PDB entry 6BQO | X-ray diffraction, 2.80 A resolution | chains B and C of the 3 polymer chains in the assembly

[Chain B]
Molecule: Fluoride ion transporter CrcB
From: Bordetella pertussis (strain Tohama I / ATCC BAA-589 / NCTC 13251)
UniProt: Q7VYU0 (CRCB_BORPE); residues 1-128 here = UniProt positions 1-128
Sequence (128 residues; row label = number of the first residue in the row):
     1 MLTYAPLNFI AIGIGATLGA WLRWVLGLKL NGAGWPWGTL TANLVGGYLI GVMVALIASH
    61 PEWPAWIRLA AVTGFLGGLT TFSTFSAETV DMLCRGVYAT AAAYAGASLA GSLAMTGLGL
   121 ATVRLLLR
Construct notes: engineered mutation Lys29 (Arg in Q7VYU0), Cys94 (Glu in Q7VYU0)
Metal / ion sites: Na+: Gly77, Thr80 (shared with 2 residues of chain A)
UniProt features mapped onto this chain:
  - binding site (fluoride): Asn43, Tyr104, Ser108, Ser112
  - binding site (Na(+)): Gly77, Thr80
  - mutagenesis: Asn43 (N43D: Supports robust fluoride-selective efflux at pH 7. Efflux falls when increasing pH and is extinguished at pH 9), Phe82 (F82I: Fluoride efflux is 3 orders of magnitude slower than for wild-type), Phe85 (F85I: Fluoride efflux is 2 orders of magnitude slower than for wild-type)

[Chain C]
Molecule: Monobody S8
From: Homo sapiens
Notes: antibody fragment or engineered binder
Sequence (95 residues; row label = number of the first residue in the row):
     3 SSVPTKLEVV AATPTSLLIS WDAPAVTVDH YVITYGETGA YWSYQEFTVP GSKSTATISG
    63 LKPGVDYTIT VYANPYSDAP IYYSYHSPIS INYRT

[How chain B and chain C interact]
Residue-residue contacts (13; chain B residue first):
  Thr3(B) - Asp80(C)  hydrogen bond
  Val54(B) - Tyr84(C)
  Val54(B) - Tyr85(C)  hydrophobic
  Ile57(B) - Tyr85(C)  hydrophobic
  Ala58(B) - Tyr85(C)
  Ala58(B) - Ser86(C)
  Ala58(B) - Tyr87(C)
  Pro61(B) - Tyr87(C)  hydrophobic
  Arg68(B) - Asp80(C)
  Arg68(B) - Ala81(C)
  Arg68(B) - Pro82(C)
  Arg68(B) - Tyr85(C)
  Val72(B) - Tyr85(C)
Other interface residues (no listed pair), chain C (9 interface residues in all): Tyr78, Ser79
From the paper, about this interface:
  - specific contacts: Thr3(B)-Asp80(C) (hydrogen bond)

[Overview]
The interface between chain B and chain C involves 7 residues on one side and 9 on the other, with 1 hydrogen
bond. Its one hydrogen-bonded contact is Thr3(B)-Asp80(C). The paper describes a hydrogen bond between Thr3(B)
and Asp80(C).
Here chain B is Fluoride ion transporter CrcB (Bordetella pertussis (strain Tohama I / ATCC BAA-589 / NCTC
13251)) and chain C is Monobody S8 (Homo sapiens). Entry 6BQO (Structure of a dual topology fluoride channel
with monobody S8) was determined by X-ray diffraction.
